4LN4 - chains C and D of the 6 polymer chains in the assembly; structure by X-ray diffraction, 3.10 A resolution.

# Chain C
Name: Hemagglutinin
Organism: Influenza A virus
Notes: fragment: HA1 subunit residues 19-339
Chain sequence (325 residues; numbered -3 to 321; the number before each row is that of its first residue; numbers below 1 keep their minus sign (Ala-3 is residue -3)):
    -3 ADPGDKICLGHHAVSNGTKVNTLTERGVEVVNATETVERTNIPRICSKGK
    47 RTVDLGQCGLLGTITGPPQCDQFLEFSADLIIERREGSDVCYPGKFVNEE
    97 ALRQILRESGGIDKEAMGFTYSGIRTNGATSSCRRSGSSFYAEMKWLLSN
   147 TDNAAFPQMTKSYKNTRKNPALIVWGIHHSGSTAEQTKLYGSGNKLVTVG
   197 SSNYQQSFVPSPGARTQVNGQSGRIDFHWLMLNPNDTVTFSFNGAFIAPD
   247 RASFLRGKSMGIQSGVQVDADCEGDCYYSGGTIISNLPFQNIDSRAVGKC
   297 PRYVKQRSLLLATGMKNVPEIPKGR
Unresolved in the structure: -3 to -1, 316-321
Cystine bridges: Cys42-Cys268, Cys54-Cys66, Cys87-Cys129, Cys272-Cys296
Glycans and other covalent adducts: N-acetylglucosamine (NAG) linked to Asn28, Asn231
What the authors report for this chain:
  - specificity-determining residues: Gln217

# Chain D
Name: Hemagglutinin
Organism: Influenza A virus
Notes: fragment: HA2 subunit residues 340-517
Chain sequence (181 residues; each row starts with the number of its first residue):
     1 GLFGAIAGFIENGWEGLIDGWYGFRHQNAQGEGTAADYKSTQSAIDQITG
    51 KLNRLIEKTNQQFELIDNEFTEVEKQIGNVINWTRDSITEVWSYNAELLV
   101 AMENQHTIDLADSEMDKLYERVKRQLRENAEEDGTGCFEIFHKCDDDCMA
   151 SIRNNTYDHSKYREEAMQNRIQIDSGRLVPR
Unresolved in the structure: 1-4, 172-181
Cystine bridges: Cys144-Cys148
Glycans and other covalent adducts: N-acetylglucosamine (NAG) linked to Asn82

# Interface between chain C and chain D
Inter-chain disulfides: Cys4(C)-Cys137(D)
Contacting residue pairs - 138 pairs, chain C then chain D:
  Asp1(C) with Gln27(D); Asn28(D); Ala29(D); Glu139(D); Ile140(D), hydrogen bond (backbone-backbone); His142(D); Lys143(D); Cys144(D), hydrogen bond (side chain-backbone)
  Lys2(C) with Ile6(D); His26(D); Gln27(D), hydrogen bond (backbone-backbone); Asp133(D), salt bridge; Cys137(D); Phe138(D); Met149(D)
  Ile3(C) with Phe24(D), hydrophobic; Arg25(D); Cys137(D); Phe138(D), hydrogen bond (backbone-backbone); Ile152(D), hydrophobic
  Cys4(C) with Ile6(D), hydrophobic; Ala7(D); Trp14(D); Gly23(D); Phe24(D); Arg25(D), hydrogen bond (backbone-backbone); Gly136(D); Cys137(D), disulfide
  Leu5(C) with Gly8(D); Phe9(D), hydrogen bond (backbone-backbone); Trp14(D); Gly23(D); Phe24(D), hydrophobic; Leu118(D), hydrophobic; Tyr119(D), hydrophobic; Gly136(D), hydrogen bond (backbone-backbone); Phe138(D), hydrophobic
  Gly6(C) with Trp14(D); Tyr22(D); Gly23(D), hydrogen bond (backbone-backbone); Met115(D)
  His7(C) with Phe9(D); Gly13(D); Trp14(D), hydrogen bond (backbone-backbone); Trp21(D); Tyr22(D); Met115(D)
  His8(C) with Trp14(D); Leu17(D); Gly20(D); Trp21(D), hydrogen bond (backbone-backbone)
  Ala9(C) with Trp14(D), hydrogen bond (backbone-backbone); Glu15(D)
  Val10(C) with Glu15(D)
  Ser11(C) with Glu15(D), hydrogen bond (backbone-side chain)
  Val16(C) with Asn104(D)
  Asn17(C) with Ala101(D); Asn104(D), hydrogen bond (backbone-side chain)
  Thr18(C) with Ala101(D); Asn104(D); Gln105(D)
  Leu19(C) with Ala101(D), hydrogen bond (backbone-backbone); Met102(D), hydrophobic; Gln105(D), hydrogen bond (backbone-side chain)
  Thr20(C) with Gln105(D), hydrogen bond (backbone-side chain)
  Val26(C) with Ile108(D), hydrophobic
  Thr32(C) with Val100(D)
  Glu79(C) with Phe70(D)
  Arg80(C) with Phe70(D)
  Arg81(C) with Phe70(D)
  Glu95(C) with Thr71(D)
  Glu96(C) with Asp67(D); Asn68(D), hydrogen bond; Val73(D)
  Gln100(C) with Leu65(D); Ile66(D), hydrogen bond (side chain-backbone)
  Arg103(C) with Asn68(D)
  Glu104(C) with Glu64(D)
  Met256(C) with Gln62(D); Phe63(D); Glu64(D)
  Gly257(C) with Leu65(D)
  Ile258(C) with Leu65(D), hydrophobic
  Gln259(C) with Asn68(D), hydrogen bond; Glu69(D), hydrogen bond (side chain-backbone); Phe70(D)
  Ser260(C) with Phe70(D)
  Ser275(C) with Glu69(D), hydrogen bond
  Ser281(C) with Lys58(D)
  Asn282(C) with Ile56(D); Glu57(D); Lys58(D)
  Pro284(C) with Leu55(D)
  Phe285(C) with Ala96(D), hydrophobic
  Ser290(C) with Arg85(D)
  Arg291(C) with Leu65(D); Asp67(D), salt bridge; Asn68(D); Glu69(D), salt bridge; Arg85(D)
  Val293(C) with Phe63(D); Leu65(D), hydrophobic
  Gly294(C) with Gln61(D); Gln62(D); Phe63(D), hydrogen bond (backbone-backbone)
  Lys295(C) with Thr59(D); Asn60(D), hydrogen bond (side chain-backbone); Gln61(D)
  Cys296(C) with Thr59(D), hydrogen bond (backbone-side chain)
  Arg298(C) with Thr59(D); Trp92(D)
  Tyr299(C) with Thr89(D); Trp92(D)
  Val300(C) with Ser93(D)
  Lys301(C) with Glu90(D), salt bridge; Ser93(D), hydrogen bond (backbone-side chain)
  Gln302(C) with Ser93(D), hydrogen bond (side chain-backbone); Glu97(D), hydrogen bond
  Leu305(C) with Ala96(D), hydrophobic; Glu97(D)
  Leu306(C) with Val100(D); Asn104(D), hydrogen bond (backbone-side chain)
  Leu307(C) with Leu52(D), hydrophobic; Glu103(D); Asn104(D)
  Ala308(C) with Asn104(D), hydrogen bond (backbone-side chain); Thr107(D)
  Thr309(C) with Trp21(D)
  Gly310(C) with Trp21(D); Thr107(D)
  Met311(C) with Trp21(D), hydrophobic; Tyr22(D), hydrophobic; Ala111(D), hydrophobic
  Lys312(C) with Ile108(D)
  Val314(C) with Asn12(D); Gly13(D), hydrogen bond (backbone-backbone)
  Pro315(C) with Asn12(D), hydrogen bond (backbone-side chain); Glu15(D)
Also at the interface, not in a pair above, chain C (58 interface residues in all): Arg99
Also at the interface, not in a pair above, chain D (74 interface residues in all): Glu11, Ile48, Leu98, Leu99, Val122, Leu126

# Overview
Chain C and chain D form an interface of 58 and 74 residues respectively; the contacts include 1 disulfide
bond, 31 hydrogen bonds and 4 salt bridges. Polar contacts include Lys2(C)-Asp133(D), Arg291(C)-Asp67(D) and
Arg291(C)-Glu69(D). Covalently linked N-acetylglucosamine: at Asn28(C) and Asn231(C). N-acetylglucosamine is
covalently linked to Asn82(D). The paper reports the specificity determinant Gln217(C).
Here chain C is Hemagglutinin and chain D is Hemagglutinin, both from Influenza A virus. Entry 4LN4 (The
crystal structure of hemagglutinin form a h7n9 influenza virus (a/shanghai/1/2013) in complex with lstb) was
determined by X-ray diffraction (same publication as 4LN3, 4LN6 and 4LN8).
